8BL4 - chains v and u of the 48 polymer chains in the assembly; structure by electron microscopy, 3.90 A resolution.

[Chain v (and u)]
Name: Phage tail protein
Organism: Streptomyces coelicolor A3(2)
Notes: chain u of this document is another copy of the same molecule, construct and numbering; everything in this record applies to it too
UniProt: Q9L0N9 (Q9L0N9_STRCO); residues 1-149 here = UniProt positions 1-149
Sequence (149 residues; row label = number of the first residue in the row):
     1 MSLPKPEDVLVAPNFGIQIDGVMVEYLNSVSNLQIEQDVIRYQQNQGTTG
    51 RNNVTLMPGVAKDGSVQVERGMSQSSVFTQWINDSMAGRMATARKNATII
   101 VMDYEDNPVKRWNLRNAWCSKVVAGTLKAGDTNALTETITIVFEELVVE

[Interface between chain v and chain u]
Pairs across the interface (57):
  Met23(v) with Pro6(u); Glu7(u)
  Lys62(v) with Asp38(u), salt bridge; Val54(u)
  Arg70(v) with Glu7(u), salt bridge
  Met72(v) with Pro6(u); Asp8(u), hydrogen bond (backbone-backbone); Val109(u), hydrophobic; Arg111(u)
  Ser73(v) with Pro6(u); Asp8(u); Val109(u)
  Ser76(v) with Glu149(u), hydrogen bond
  Thr79(v) with Glu149(u)
  Ile82(v) with Asn32(u); Gln34(u)
  Asn83(v) with Glu149(u), hydrogen bond
  Ser85(v) with Gln34(u), hydrogen bond (backbone-side chain); Met57(u)
  Met86(v) with Asn32(u); Gln34(u); Val60(u), hydrophobic
  Met90(v) with Thr55(u); Met57(u), hydrophobic
  Asn116(v) with Thr55(u)
  Trp118(v) with Gln34(u); Val54(u), hydrogen bond (side chain-backbone); Thr55(u); Met57(u), hydrophobic
  Cys119(v) with Gln34(u)
  Ser120(v) with Asn32(u); Gln34(u), hydrogen bond (backbone-backbone)
  Lys121(v) with Asn32(u); Leu33(u)
  Val122(v) with Ser31(u); Asn32(u), hydrogen bond (backbone-backbone)
  Ala124(v) with Val30(u), hydrogen bond (backbone-backbone)
  Thr126(v) with Leu27(u); Asn28(u), hydrogen bond
  Leu127(v) with Leu10(u), hydrophobic; Pro13(u); Glu25(u); Tyr26(u); Leu27(u), hydrogen bond (backbone-backbone)
  Lys128(v) with Leu10(u); Glu25(u), salt bridge; Tyr26(u)
  Ala129(v) with Glu25(u), hydrogen bond (backbone-backbone)
  Ala134(v) with Val9(u); Leu10(u), hydrogen bond (backbone-backbone)
  Leu135(v) with Glu7(u); Asp8(u); Val9(u), hydrophobic
  Thr136(v) with Asp8(u), hydrogen bond (backbone-backbone)
  Phe143(v) with Glu36(u)
  Glu145(v) with Arg51(u), salt bridge; Asn52(u), hydrogen bond (side chain-backbone)
Also at the interface, not in a pair above, chain v (32 interface residues in all): Gln74, Thr92, Val123, Gly130
Also at the interface, not in a pair above, chain u (31 interface residues in all): Lys5, Val24, Leu56, Ile99, Pro108

[In short]
Chain v and chain u form an interface of 32 and 31 residues respectively, with 14 hydrogen bonds and 4 salt
bridges. Among the polar pairs are Lys62(v)-Asp38(u), Arg70(v)-Glu7(u) and Lys128(v)-Glu25(u).
Chain v and chain u are both Phage tail protein (Streptomyces coelicolor A3(2)); the structure, Cryo-EM
structure of a contractile injection system in Streptomyces coelicolor, the sheath-tube module in extended
state, was determined by electron microscopy together with 8BKY from the same study.
